4DV0 - chains A and O of the 21 polymer chains in the assembly; structure by X-ray diffraction, 3.85 A resolution.

== Chain A ==
Molecule: 16S rRNA
Source organism: Thermus thermophilus
Sequence (1522 nucleotides; numbered 0 to 1544 plus 19 insertion-coded residues; 42 numbers in that range are skipped by the numbering (no residue carries them; nothing is unmodelled there); the number before each row is that of its first residue; a row labelled like 190A-190L holds insertion residues (190A, then the next letters in order); numbering starts at 0):
     0 UUUGUUGGAGAGUUUGAUCCGGGCUCAGGGUGAACGCUGGCGGCGUGCCU
    50 AAGACAUGCAAGUCGUGCGGG
    73 CCGCGGGGUUUU
    88 ACUCCG
    95 UGGUC
   101 AGCGGCGGACGGGUGAGUAACGCGUGGGU
  129A G
   130 ACCUACCCGGAAGAGGGGGACAACCCGGGGAAACUCGGGCUAAUCCCCCA
   180 UGUGGACCCGC
190A-190L CCCUUGGGGUGU
   191 GUCCAAAGGGCUUU
   216 GCCCGCUUCCGGAUGGGCCCGCGUCCCAUCAGCUAGUUGGUGGGGUAAUG
   266 GCCCACCAAGGCGACGACGGGUAGCCGGUCUGAGAGGAUGGCCGGCCACA
   316 GGGGCACUGAGACACGGGCCCCACUCCUACGGGAGGCAGCAGUUAGGAAU
   366 CUUCCGCAAUGGGCGCAAGCCUGACGGAGCGACGCCGCUUGGAGGAAGAA
   416 GCCCUUCGGGGUGUAAACUCCUGAA
   442 CCCGGGACGAAACCCCCGACGA
   474 GGGGACUGACGGUACCGGG
   494 GUAAUAGCGCCGGCCAACUCCGUGCCAGCAGCCGCGGUAAUACGGAGGGC
   544 GCGAGCGUUACCCGGAUUCACUGGGCGUAAAGGGCGUGUAGGCGGCCUGG
   594 GGCGUCCCAUGUGAAAGACCACGGCUCAACCGUGGGGGAGCGUGGGAUAC
   644 GCUCAGGCUAGACGGUGGGAGAGGGUGGUGGAAUUCCCGGAGUAGCGGUG
   694 AAAUGCGCAGAUACCGGGAGGAACGCCGAUGGCGAAGGCAGCCACCUGGU
   744 CCACCCGUGACGCUGAGGCGCGAAAGCGUGGGGAGCAAACCGGAUUAGAU
   794 ACCCGGGUAGUCCACGCCCUAAACGAUGCGCGCUAGGUCUCUGGGUCU
   848 CCUGGGGGCCGAAGCUAACGCGUUAAGCGCGCCGCCUGGGGAGUACGGCC
   898 GCAAGGCUGAAACUCAAAGGAAUUGACGGGGGCCCGCACAAGCGGUGGAG
   948 CAUGUGGUUUAAUUCGAAGXAACGCGAAGAACCUUACCAGGCCUUGACAU
   998 GCUAGG
 1003A G
  1004 AACCCGGGUGAAAGCCUGGGGUGCCCC
1030A-1030D GCGA
  1031 GGGGAGCCCUAGCACAGGUGCUGCAUGGCCGUCGUCAGCUCGUGCCGUGA
  1081 GGUGUUGGGUUAAGUCCCGCAACGAGCGCAACCCCCGCCGUUAGUUGCCA
  1131 GCGGUUCGGCCGGGCACUCUAACGGGACUGCCCGCGAAA
  1171 GCGGGAGGAAGGAGGGGACGACGUCUGGUCAGCAUGGCCCUUACGGCCUG
  1221 GGCGACACACGUGCUACAAUGCCCACUACAAAGCGAUGCCACCCGGCAAC
  1271 GGGGAGCUAAUCGCAAAAAGGUGGGCCCAGUUCGGAUUGGGGUCUGCAAC
  1321 CCGACCCCAUGAAGCCGGAAUCGCUAGUAAUCGCGGAUCAG
 1361A C
  1362 CAUGCCGCGGUGAAUACGUUCCCGGGCCUUGUACACACXGCCXGUXACGC
  1412 CAUGGGAGCGGGCUCUACCCGAAGUCGCCGGG
  1446 AGCCUACGGG
  1459 CAGGCGCCGAGGGUAGGGCCCGUGACUGGGGCGAAGUCGUAACAAGGUAG
  1509 CUGUACCGGAAGGUGCGGCUGGAUCCACUCCUUUCU
Not modelled in the structure: 0-4, 1534-1538
Modified / non-standard residues: PSU (pseudouridine-5'-monophosphate) at position 516, 7MG (7N-methyl-8-hydroguanosine-5'-monophosphate) at position 527, M2G (N2-dimethylguanosine-5'-monophosphate) at position 966, 5MC (5-methylcytidine-5'-monophosphate) at position 967, 2MG (2N-methylguanosine-5'-monophosphate) at position 1207, 5MC (5-methylcytidine-5'-monophosphate) at position 1400, 4OC (4n,o2'-methylcytidine-5'-monophosphate) at position 1402, 5MC (5-methylcytidine-5'-monophosphate) at position 1404, 5MC (5-methylcytidine-5'-monophosphate) at position 1407, UR3 (3-methyluridine-5'-monophoshate) at position 1498, MA6 (6N-dimethyladenosine-5'-monophoshate) at position 1518, MA6 (6N-dimethyladenosine-5'-monophoshate) at position 1519, PSU (pseudouridine-5'-monophosphate) at position 1540, PSU (pseudouridine-5'-monophosphate) at position 1541
Sequence notes: engineered mutation G20 (U666 in M26923.1); conflict C1534 (A2157 in M26923.1), A1535 (C2158 in M26923.1)
Metal / ion sites: Mg2+ site 1 near U5 (its only coordinating residue here); Mg2+ site 2 near U12 (its only coordinating residue here); Mg2+ site 3 near G21 (its only coordinating residue here); Mg2+ site 4: A59, U387; Mg2+ site 5: G61, U62, G105; Mg2+ site 6 near C89 (its only coordinating residue here); Mg2+ site 7 near U98 (its only coordinating residue here); Mg2+ site 8 near A109 (its only coordinating residue here); Mg2+ site 9 near G111 (its only coordinating residue here); Mg2+ site 10: G117, G289; Mg2+ site 11: C121, U125; Mg2+ site 12 near C175 (its only coordinating residue here); 92 more Mg2+ sites not listed

== Chain O ==
Name: ribosomal protein S15
Source organism: Thermus thermophilus
UniProtKB: Q5SJ76 (RS15_THET8); residue numbers follow UniProt; this construct covers 1-89
Amino-acid sequence (89 residues; each row starts with the number of its first residue):
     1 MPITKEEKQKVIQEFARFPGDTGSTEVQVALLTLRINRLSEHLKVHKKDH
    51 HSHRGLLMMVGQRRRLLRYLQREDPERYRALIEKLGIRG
Not modelled in the structure: 1, 89

== Chain A / chain O interface ==
Pairs across the interface (70):
  G579(A) with Arg54(O), hydrogen bond to the phosphate
  U580(A) with Arg54(O), salt bridge to the phosphate; Leu57(O), sugar contact; Met58(O), sugar contact
  G581(A) with Gly61(O), phosphate contact; Arg64(O), hydrogen bond to the phosphate
  U582(A) with Arg64(O), salt bridge to the phosphate
  C656(A) with Gln28(O), hydrogen bond to the sugar; Gln62(O), hydrogen bond to the sugar
  G657(A) with Thr22(O), sugar contact; Gly23(O), sugar contact; Gln28(O), hydrogen bond to the sugar; Leu31(O), phosphate contact
  G658(A) with Lys8(O), salt bridge to the phosphate; Gln9(O), phosphate contact; Ile12(O), phosphate contact; Thr22(O), hydrogen bond to the sugar; Leu31(O), phosphate contact
  U659(A) with Lys8(O), salt bridge to the phosphate; Gln9(O), hydrogen bond to the phosphate
  G660(A) with Lys5(O), salt bridge to the phosphate
  G666(A) with Ser52(O), base contact
  G667(A) with His42(O), base contact; Asp49(O), hydrogen bond to the base; His50(O), sugar contact; His51(O), hydrogen bond to the sugar
  G668(A) with His46(O), hydrogen bond to the sugar; Lys48(O), sugar contact; Asp49(O), sugar contact
  U669(A) with His46(O), sugar contact; Lys48(O), salt bridge to the phosphate
  A728(A) with Arg54(O), salt bridge to the phosphate
  A729(A) with His51(O), hydrogen bond to the base
  G730(A) with His51(O), hydrogen bond to the base
  C739(A) with Pro2(O), phosphate contact; His42(O), hydrogen bond to the base
  U740(A) with Pro2(O), phosphate contact; Leu39(O), sugar contact; His42(O), hydrogen bond to the sugar; Ser52(O), hydrogen bond to the sugar
  G741(A) with Arg35(O), salt bridge to the phosphate; Leu39(O), sugar contact; His51(O), sugar contact; Ser52(O), sugar contact; Gly55(O), sugar contact
  G742(A) with Arg35(O), salt bridge to the phosphate; Met58(O), sugar contact; Met59(O), phosphate contact
  G750(A) with Phe18(O), phosphate contact; Asp21(O), hydrogen bond to the sugar; Thr22(O), hydrogen bond to the sugar; Gly23(O), hydrogen bond to the sugar; Ser24(O), sugar contact
  U751(A) with Phe18(O), phosphate contact; Gly23(O), sugar contact; Ser24(O), sugar contact; Thr25(O), hydrogen bond to the sugar
  G752(A) with Tyr69(O), sugar contact
  A753(A) with Tyr69(O), hydrogen bond to the phosphate; Glu73(O), phosphate contact
  C754(A) with Arg65(O), sugar contact; Leu66(O), sugar contact; Tyr69(O), sugar contact; Arg72(O), salt bridge to the phosphate
  G755(A) with Arg65(O), salt bridge to the phosphate
  C756(A) with Arg65(O), salt bridge to the phosphate
  C764(A) with His50(O), phosphate contact
  G765(A) with His50(O), phosphate contact
  A807(A) with Lys48(O), salt bridge to the phosphate
  C808(A) with Lys48(O), phosphate contact
Also at the interface, not in a pair above, chain A (34 interface residues in all): G661, C749, G763
Also at the interface, not in a pair above, chain O (38 interface residues in all): Arg38, His53, Arg68

== Overview ==
34 residues of chain A and 38 residues of chain O are in contact; the contacts include 20 hydrogen bonds and
13 salt bridges. Polar pairs include G667(A)-Asp49(O), A729(A)-His51(O) and G730(A)-His51(O). A59(A) and
U387(A) form the Mg2+ site 4.
Here chain A is 16S rRNA and chain O is ribosomal protein S15, both from Thermus thermophilus. Entry 4DV0
(Crystal structure of the Thermus thermophilus 30S ribosomal subunit with a 16S rRNA mutation, U20G) was
determined by X-ray diffraction.
